PDB entry 9HI7 | X-ray diffraction, 2.81 A resolution | chains A and E of the 4 polymer chains in the assembly

Chain A:
Name: Major histocompatibility complex class I-related gene protein
Source organism: Homo sapiens
UniProtKB: Q95460 (HMR1_HUMAN); residues 1-270 here correspond to UniProt positions 23-292 (UniProt number = residue number + 22)
Sequence (290 residues; row label = number of the first residue in the row; numbering starts at 0):
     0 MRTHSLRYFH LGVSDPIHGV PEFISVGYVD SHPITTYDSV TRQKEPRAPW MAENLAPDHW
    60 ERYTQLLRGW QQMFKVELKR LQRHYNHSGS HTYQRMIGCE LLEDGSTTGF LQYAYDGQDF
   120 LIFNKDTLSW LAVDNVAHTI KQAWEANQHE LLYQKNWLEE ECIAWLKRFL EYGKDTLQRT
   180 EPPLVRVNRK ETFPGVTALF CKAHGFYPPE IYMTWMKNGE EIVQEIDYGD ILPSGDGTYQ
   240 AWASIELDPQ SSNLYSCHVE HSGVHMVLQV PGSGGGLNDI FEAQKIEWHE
Disordered / not traced: 190-194, 246-247, 270-289
Differences from the reference sequence: initiating methionine (0); engineered mutation H9 (Arg31 in Q95460); conflict S261 (Cys283 in Q95460); expression tag (271-289)
Swiss-Prot annotation at these positions:
  - binding site (5-(2-oxoethylideneamino)-6-(D-ribitylamino)uracil): S24, K43, R94, Y152, Q153
  - binding site (5-(2-oxopropylideneamino)-6-(D-ribitylamino)uracil): S24, K43, R94, Y152, Q153
  - binding site (7-hydroxy-6-methyl-8-(1-D-ribityl)lumazine): S24, K43, R94, Y152, Q153
  - binding site (2-amino-4-oxopteridine-6-carbaldehyde): K43
  - binding site (8-(9H-purin-6-yl)-2-oxa-8-azabicyclo[3.3.1]nona-3,6-diene-4,6-dicarbaldehyde): K43, H58, R94
  - binding site (pyridoxal): K43
  - glycosylation: N85 (N-linked (GlcNAc...) asparagine)
Cystine bridges: C98-C161, C200-C256
Reported in the primary citation:
  - conformationally variable residues (side-chain flip): L65, W69
  - mutagenesis - R9H (Kd 10.5 uM): increased binding to MC.7.G5 TCR
  - mutagenesis - K43A: abolished binding to MC.7.G5 TCR

Chain E:
Name: T cell receptor beta chain MC.7.G5
Source organism: Homo sapiens
UniProtKB: P0DTU4 (TRBR2_HUMAN); residues 0-247 here correspond to UniProt positions 19-266 (UniProt number = residue number + 19)
Sequence (248 residues; numbered 0 to 247; the number before each row is that of its first residue; numbering starts at 0):
     0 MEADIYQTPR YLVIGTGKKI TLECSQTMGH DKMYWYQQDP GMELHLIHYS YGVNSTEKGD
    60 LSSESTVSRI RTEHFPLTLE SARPSHTSQY LCASSEARGL AEFTDTQYFG PGTRLTVLED
   120 LKNVFPPEVA VFEPSEAEIS HTQKATLVCL ATGFYPDHVE LSWWVNGKEV HSGVCTDPQP
   180 LKEQPALNDS RYALSSRLRV SATFWQDPRN HFRCQVQFYG LSENDEWTQD RAKPVTQIVS
   240 AEAWGRAD
Disordered / not traced: 0-2
Differences from the reference sequence: conflict C174 (Ser193 in P0DTU4), A192 (Cys211 in P0DTU4), D206 (Asn225 in P0DTU4)
Swiss-Prot annotation at these positions:
  - region: M27 to K31 (CDR1), S49 to S54 (CDR2), C91 to F108 (CDR3), T103 to L117 (T cell receptor beta joining 2-3)
  - glycosylation (N-linked (GlcNAc...) asparagine): N53, N187
Cystine bridges: C23-C91, C148-C213
Reported in the primary citation:
  - specificity-determining residues: A100

Chain A / chain E interface:
Pairs across the interface - 34 pairs, chain A then chain E:
  R41(A) - E56(E)  salt bridge
  Q64(A) - Y48(E)  hydrogen bond
  Q64(A) - Y50(E)  hydrogen bond (backbone-side chain)
  Q64(A) - E56(E)
  L65(A) - Y50(E)
  L65(A) - A100(E)
  L65(A) - E101(E)
  R67(A) - E56(E)
  G68(A) - Y50(E)
  G68(A) - A100(E)
  W69(A) - L99(E)  hydrophobic
  W69(A) - A100(E)
  W69(A) - E101(E)  hydrogen bond
  Q71(A) - Y50(E)
  Q71(A) - V52(E)  hydrogen bond (side chain-backbone)
  Q71(A) - S54(E)
  M72(A) - K31(E)
  M72(A) - R97(E)
  M72(A) - L99(E)
  M72(A) - A100(E)
  R94(A) - L99(E)
  W143(A) - G98(E)
  N146(A) - E95(E)
  N146(A) - A96(E)
  H148(A) - E95(E)  salt bridge
  H148(A) - T103(E)
  E149(A) - A96(E)
  E149(A) - R97(E)  hydrogen bond (side chain-backbone)
  E149(A) - G98(E)  hydrogen bond (side chain-backbone)
  E149(A) - L99(E)  hydrogen bond (side chain-backbone)
  E149(A) - T103(E)
  Y152(A) - E101(E)
  Y152(A) - T103(E)
  Q153(A) - L99(E)
Also at the interface, not in a pair above, chain E (17 interface residues in all): G51, N53, K57
From the paper, about this interface:
  - residue pairs: W69(A)-E101(E) (hydrogen bond), L99(E)-W69(A) (hydrophobic contact), A100(E)-W69(A) (hydrophobic contact)

Overview:
15 residues of chain A face 17 of chain E across their interface, with 7 hydrogen bonds and 2 salt bridges.
Among the polar pairs are R41(A)-E56(E), H148(A)-E95(E) and Q64(A)-Y48(E). The authors report a hydrogen bond
between W69(A) and E101(E); hydrophobic contacts between L99(E) and W69(A) and A100(E) and W69(A). The paper
reports that R9H of chain A increases binding to MC.7.G5 TCR; the specificity determinant A100(E).
Chain A is Major histocompatibility complex class I-related gene protein and chain E is T cell receptor beta
chain MC.7.G5, both from Homo sapiens; the structure, Structure of MC.7.G5 T cell receptor in complex with MR1
R9H, was determined by X-ray diffraction.
